PDB entry 7MHS | electron microscopy, 3.60 A resolution | chains B and G of the 6 polymer chains in the assembly

== Chain B ==
Molecule: Transitional endoplasmic reticulum ATPase
From: Homo sapiens
Notes: EC 3.6.4.6
UniProt: P55072 (TERA_HUMAN); numbering as in UniProt (aligned over 1-806)
Chain sequence (806 residues; numbered 1 to 806; the number before each row is that of its first residue):
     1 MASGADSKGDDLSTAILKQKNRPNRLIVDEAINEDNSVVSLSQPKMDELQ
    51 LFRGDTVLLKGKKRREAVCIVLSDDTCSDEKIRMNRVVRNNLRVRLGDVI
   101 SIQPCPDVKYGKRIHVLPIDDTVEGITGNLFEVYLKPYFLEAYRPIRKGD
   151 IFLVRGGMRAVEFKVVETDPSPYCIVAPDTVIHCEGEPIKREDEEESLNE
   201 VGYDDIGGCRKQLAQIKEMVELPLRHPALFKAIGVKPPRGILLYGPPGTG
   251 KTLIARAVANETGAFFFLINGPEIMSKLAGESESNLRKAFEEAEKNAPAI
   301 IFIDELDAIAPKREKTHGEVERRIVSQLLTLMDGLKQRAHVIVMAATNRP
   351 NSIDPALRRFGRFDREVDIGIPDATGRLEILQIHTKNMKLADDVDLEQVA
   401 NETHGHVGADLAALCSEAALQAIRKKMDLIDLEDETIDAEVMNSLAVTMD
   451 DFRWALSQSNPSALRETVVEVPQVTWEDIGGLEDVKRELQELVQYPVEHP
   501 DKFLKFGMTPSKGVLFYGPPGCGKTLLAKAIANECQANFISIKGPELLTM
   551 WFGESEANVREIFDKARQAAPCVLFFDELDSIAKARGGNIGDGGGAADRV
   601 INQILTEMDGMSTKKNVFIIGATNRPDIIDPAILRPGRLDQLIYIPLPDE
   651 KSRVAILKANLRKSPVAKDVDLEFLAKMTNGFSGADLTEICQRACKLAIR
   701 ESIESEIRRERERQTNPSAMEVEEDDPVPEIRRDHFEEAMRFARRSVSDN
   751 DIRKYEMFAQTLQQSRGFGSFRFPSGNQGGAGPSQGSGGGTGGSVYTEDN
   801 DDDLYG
Not modelled in the structure: 1-198, 431-439, 588-590, 715-725, 766-806
Swiss-Prot annotation at these positions:
  - region: T797 to G806 (Interaction with UBXN6)
  - motif: D802 to G806 (PIM motif)
  - binding site (ATP): P247 to L253, N348, H384, G521 to L526
  - modified residue: A2 (N-acetylalanine), S3 (Phosphoserine), S7 (Phosphoserine), S13 (Phosphoserine), S37 (Phosphoserine), K315 (N6,N6,N6-trimethyllysine), T436 (Phosphothreonine), S462 (Phosphoserine), K502 (N6-acetyllysine), K505 (N6-acetyllysine), K668 (N6-acetyllysine), S702 (Phosphoserine), K754 (N6-acetyllysine), S770 (Phosphoserine), S775 (Phosphoserine), S787 (Phosphoserine), Y805 (Phosphotyrosine)
  - cross-link (Glycyl lysine isopeptide (Lys-Gly)): K8 (interchain with G-Cter in SUMO2), K18 (interchain with G-Cter in SUMO2)
  - natural variant: R95 (R95G: In IBMPFD1), G97 (G97E: In CMT2Y), I126 (I126F: In IBMPFD1; uncertain significance), R155 (R155C: In IBMPFD1; R155H: In FTDALS6 and IBMPFD1; R155L: In IBMPFD1; R155P: In IBMPFD1; R155S: In IBMPFD1), R159 (R159G: In FTDALS6; R159H: In IBMPFD1), A160 (A160T: In IBMPFD1; uncertain significance), E185 (E185K: In CMT2Y), R191 (R191Q: In FTDALS6 and IBMPFD1), L198 (L198W: In IBMPFD1), A232 (A232E: In IBMPFD1), I254 (I254F: In IBMPFD1; uncertain significance), I369 (I369T: In IBMPFD1; uncertain significance), 2 further natural variant entries in UniProt
  - mutagenesis: F52 to D55 (Abolishes interaction with NPLOC4; when associated with A-110), R53 (R53A: Minor effect on affinity for ATP and ADP), R86 (R86A: Strongly increased affinity for ATP. Strongly reduced affinity for ADP), Y110 (Y110A: Abolishes interaction with NPLOC4; when associated with 52-A--A-55), R113 to H115 (Severely reduced binding to DERL1), F131 (F131R: Severely reduced binding to DERL1), L140 (L140D: Severely reduced binding to DERL1), D179 (D179R: No effect on binding to DERL1), H183 (H183W: Severely reduced binding to DERL1), K251 (K251Q: Impairs ERAD degradation of HMGCR and does not inhibit interaction with RHBDD1; when associated with Q-524), E305 (E305Q: Defect in ubiquitin-dependent protein degradation by the proteasome; when associated with Q-578), K312 (K312A: Does not affect methylation by VCPKMT), 8 further mutagenesis entries in UniProt
Metal / ion sites: Mg2+ site 1: T252 (together with ADP); Mg2+ site 2: T525 (together with ADP)
Residues lining bound ligands:
  - ADP / beryllium trifluoride, molecule 1: D205, I206, G207, P246, P247, G248, T249, G250, K251, T252, L253, R256, E305, N348, I380, I383, H384, G408, A409
  - ADP / beryllium trifluoride, molecule 2: D333, R359, R362
  - ADP / beryllium trifluoride, molecule 3: D478, I479, G480, P520, G521, C522, G523, K524, T525, L526, E578, N624, I656, G684, A685, T688
  - ADP / beryllium trifluoride, molecule 4: D609, R635, R638
Reported in the primary citation:
  - binding site for Unknown substrate (chain G): L278, A279, W551, F552

== Chain G ==
Molecule: Unknown substrate
From: Homo sapiens
Chain sequence (22 residues; numbered 1 to 22; the number before each row is that of its first residue; X marks 22 residues of unknown identity (built as UNK)):
     1 XXXXXXXXXXXXXXXXXXXXXX

== Chain B / chain G interface ==
Interface residues of chain B (facing chain G), 8 residues: K277, L278, A279, M550, W551, F552, G593, G594

== Summary ==
No residue of chain B is in contact with chain G. Chain B binds 4 copies of ADP / beryllium trifluoride. From
UniProt: 15 ATP-binding residues and 24 mutagenesis sites on chain B. The paper reports a binding site for
Unknown substrate (chain G) at L278(B), A279(B) and W551(B) among others.
Here chain B is Transitional endoplasmic reticulum ATPase and chain G is Unknown substrate, both from Homo
sapiens. Entry 7MHS (Structure of p97 (subunits A to E) with substrate engaged) was determined by electron
microscopy.
